Entry 9J1N (X-ray diffraction, 2.24 A resolution); this record covers chains A and C of the 3 polymer chains in the assembly.

# Chain A
Molecule: 15-nt DNA strand
Sequence (15 nucleotides; each row starts with the number of its first residue):
     2 TGAAAAGAGA ATTGG
Covalent attachments: 2'-deoxyadenosine (3D1) linked to DT2

# Chain C
Name: Transcription factor Spi-B
Organism: Mus musculus
Reference sequence: O35906 (SPIB_MOUSE); aligned to UniProt positions 160-265 over residues 162-267 (the alignment contains insertions or deletions, so no single offset holds)
Amino-acid sequence (106 residues; each row starts with the number of its first residue):
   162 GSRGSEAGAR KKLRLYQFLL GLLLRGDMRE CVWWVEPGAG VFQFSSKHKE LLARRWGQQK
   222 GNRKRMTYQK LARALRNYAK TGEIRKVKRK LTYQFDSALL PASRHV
Unresolved in the structure: 162-169, 264-267

# Interface between chain A and chain C
Residue-residue contacts (19):
  DA6(A) - Ser207(C)  hydrogen bond to the phosphate
  DA6(A) - Lys210(C)  salt bridge to the phosphate
  DA6(A) - Lys251(C)  sugar contact
  DA6(A) - Leu252(C)  phosphate contact
  DA7(A) - Lys247(C)  salt bridge to the phosphate
  DA7(A) - Arg250(C)  phosphate contact
  DA7(A) - Lys251(C)  phosphate contact
  DA7(A) - Leu252(C)  hydrogen bond to the phosphate
  DG8(A) - Arg237(C)  hydrogen bond to the base
  DG8(A) - Lys247(C)  phosphate contact
  DA9(A) - Arg234(C)  base contact
  DA9(A) - Arg237(C)  hydrogen bond to the base
  DG10(A) - Arg234(C)  hydrogen bond to the base
  DA11(A) - Arg234(C)  base contact
  DG15(A) - Lys173(C)  phosphate contact
  DG15(A) - Arg224(C)  salt bridge to the phosphate
  DG16(A) - Ala170(C)  phosphate contact
  DG16(A) - Arg171(C)  hydrogen bond to the phosphate
  DG16(A) - Lys173(C)  salt bridge to the phosphate
Also at the interface, not in a pair above, chain C (14 interface residues in all): Tyr229, Thr253

# In short
8 residues of chain A and 14 residues of chain C are in contact; the contacts include 6 hydrogen bonds and 4
salt bridges. Polar pairs include DG8(A)-Arg237(C), DA9(A)-Arg237(C) and DG10(A)-Arg234(C). 2'-deoxyadenosine
is covalently linked to DT2(A).
Here chain A is a 15-nt DNA strand and chain C is Transcription factor Spi-B (Mus musculus). Entry 9J1N (Mouse
Spi-B Ets domain in complex with DNA containing AGAA sequence) was determined by X-ray diffraction together
with 9J1O from the same study.
